Entry 8GAF (electron microscopy, 3.64 A resolution); this record covers chains G and N of the 13 polymer chains in the assembly.

[Chain G]
Name: Cas8
Organism: Neisseria lactamica
Reference sequence: A0A1V0DVX6 (A0A1V0DVX6_NEILA); numbering as in UniProt (aligned over 1-582)
Amino-acid sequence (582 residues; each row starts with the number of its first residue):
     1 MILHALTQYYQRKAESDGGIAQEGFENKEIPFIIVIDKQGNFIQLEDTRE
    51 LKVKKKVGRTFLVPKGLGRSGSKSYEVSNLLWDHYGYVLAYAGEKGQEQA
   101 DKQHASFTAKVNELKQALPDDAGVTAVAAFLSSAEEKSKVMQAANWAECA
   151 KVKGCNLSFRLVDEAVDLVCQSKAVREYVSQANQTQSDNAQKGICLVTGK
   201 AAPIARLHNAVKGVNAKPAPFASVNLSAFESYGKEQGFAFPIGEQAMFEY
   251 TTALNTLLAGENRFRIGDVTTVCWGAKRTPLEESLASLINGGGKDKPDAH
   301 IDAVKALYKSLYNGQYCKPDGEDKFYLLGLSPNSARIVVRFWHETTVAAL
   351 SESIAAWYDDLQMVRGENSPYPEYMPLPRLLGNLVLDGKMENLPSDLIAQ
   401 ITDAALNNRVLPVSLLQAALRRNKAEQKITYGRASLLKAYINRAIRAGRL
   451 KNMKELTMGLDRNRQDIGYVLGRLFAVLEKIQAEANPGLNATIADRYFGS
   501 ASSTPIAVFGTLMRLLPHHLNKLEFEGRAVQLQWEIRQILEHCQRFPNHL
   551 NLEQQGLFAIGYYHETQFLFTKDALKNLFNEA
Unresolved in the structure: 279-298, 346-582
Sequence notes: conflict A190 (Val in A0A1V0DVX6), A239 (Ile in A0A1V0DVX6), I242 (Val in A0A1V0DVX6), G260 (Ser in A0A1V0DVX6), T271 (Ala in A0A1V0DVX6), A299 (Glu in A0A1V0DVX6), A306 (Thr in A0A1V0DVX6), C317 (Gln in A0A1V0DVX6), E322 (Lys in A0A1V0DVX6), D323 (Glu in A0A1V0DVX6), I481 (Thr in A0A1V0DVX6), Y562 (Cys in A0A1V0DVX6)

[Chain N]
Name: Cas5
Organism: Neisseria lactamica
Reference sequence: D0W8X4 (D0W8X4_NEILA); numbering as in UniProt (aligned over 2-206)
Amino-acid sequence (205 residues; each row starts with the number of its first residue):
     2 RFILEISGDLACFTRSELKVERVSYPVITPSAARNILMAILWKPAIRWKV
    52 LKIEILKPIQWTNIRRNEVGTKMSERSGSLYIEDNRQQRASMLLKDVAYR
   102 IHADFDMTSEAGESDNYVKFAEMFKRRAKKGQYFHQPYLGCREFPCDFRL
   152 LEKAEDGLPLEDITQDFGFMLYDMDFSKSDPRDSNNAEPMFYQCKAVNGV
   202 ITVPP

[How chain G and chain N interact]
Pairs across the interface (60; chain G residue first):
  M1(G) with R16(N); D167(N); F168(N); G169(N)
  I2(G) with E18(N); V24(N), hydrophobic
  L3(G) with E18(N)
  H4(G) with Y193(N), hydrogen bond
  L196(G) with S17(N); E18(N); F170(N); M191(N), hydrophobic
  V197(G) with E18(N); F170(N)
  T198(G) with F170(N)
  G199(G) with F170(N)
  F221(G) with L19(N), hydrophobic
  A222(G) with E18(N); L19(N), hydrophobic
  V224(G) with V21(N), hydrophobic
  L226(G) with G71(N); Q88(N)
  S227(G) with G71(N); K73(N)
  A228(G) with V70(N); G71(N); T72(N); K73(N)
  F229(G) with K20(N); V70(N); G71(N); Q88(N); R90(N)
  S231(G) with K20(N)
  Y232(G) with M175(N), hydrogen bond; S185(N); N187(N); E189(N)
  K234(G) with N187(N), hydrogen bond (side chain-backbone)
  A239(G) with S17(N); K20(N)
  F240(G) with S17(N); E18(N)
  P241(G) with E189(N)
  I242(G) with E18(N)
  N333(G) with R66(N), hydrogen bond; Q89(N), hydrogen bond (side chain-backbone)
  R336(G) with Q88(N); Q89(N), hydrogen bond (side chain-backbone); R90(N)
  I337(G) with E22(N)
  V338(G) with E22(N); A91(N), hydrophobic
  V339(G) with M93(N)
  R340(G) with N64(N); R66(N); M93(N)
  W342(G) with W62(N)
  H343(G) with W62(N)
  E344(G) with Q166(N)
Also at the interface, not in a pair above, chain G (36 interface residues in all): I194, C195, S223, F238, A335
Also at the interface, not in a pair above, chain N (35 interface residues in all): E69, N186, A188, P190

[Summary]
36 residues of chain G and 35 residues of chain N are in contact, with 6 hydrogen bonds. Polar contacts
include H4(G)-Y193(N), Y232(G)-M175(N) and K234(G)-N187(N).
Chain G is Cas8 and chain N is Cas5, both from Neisseria lactamica; the structure, Exploiting Activation and
Inactivation Mechanisms in Type I-C CRISPR-Cas3 for Genome Editing Applications, was determined by electron
microscopy, deposited together with 8G9S, 8G9T, 8G9U, 8GAM and 8GAN.
